1BAY - chains A and B; structure by X-ray diffraction, 2.00 A resolution.

Chain A (and B):
Protein: Glutathione S-transferase class pi
From: Mus musculus
Notes: EC 2.5.1.18; chain B of this document is another copy of the same molecule, construct and numbering; everything in this record applies to it too
Reference sequence: P19157 (GSTP1_MOUSE); residues 1-209 here = UniProt positions 1-209
Sequence (209 residues; numbered 1 to 209; the number before each row is that of its first residue):
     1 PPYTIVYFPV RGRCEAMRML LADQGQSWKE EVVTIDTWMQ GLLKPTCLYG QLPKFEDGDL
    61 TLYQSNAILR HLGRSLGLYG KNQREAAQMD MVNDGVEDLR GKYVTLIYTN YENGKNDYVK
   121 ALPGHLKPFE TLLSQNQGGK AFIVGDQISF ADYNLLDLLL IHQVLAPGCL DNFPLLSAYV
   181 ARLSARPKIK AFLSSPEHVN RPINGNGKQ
Disordered / not traced: 35-50 (chain B: 36-50)
Sequence notes: conflict Val10 (Ser in P19157), Arg11 (Pro in P19157), Met89 (Val in P19157), Val104 (Gly in P19157), Leu106 (Met in P19157), Thr109 (Arg in P19157)

How chain A and chain B interact:
Residue-residue contacts (39; chain A residue first):
  Asp59(A) - Arg84(B)  hydrogen bond (backbone-side chain)
  Leu60(A) - Arg84(B)
  Thr61(A) - Met91(B)
  Leu62(A) - Ala87(B)  hydrophobic
  Leu62(A) - Met91(B)  hydrophobic
  Tyr63(A) - Met91(B)
  Gln64(A) - Met91(B)
  Gln64(A) - Asp94(B)
  Gln64(A) - Gly95(B)
  Gln64(A) - Asp98(B)
  Asn66(A) - Asp94(B)
  Ala67(A) - Met91(B)
  Ala67(A) - Asp94(B)  hydrogen bond (backbone-side chain)
  Arg70(A) - Arg70(B)
  Arg70(A) - Asp90(B)
  His71(A) - Gln83(B)
  Arg74(A) - Tyr79(B)
  Arg74(A) - Ala86(B)
  Arg74(A) - Ala87(B)
  Arg74(A) - Asp90(B)  salt bridge
  Ser75(A) - Gln83(B)
  Tyr79(A) - Arg74(B)
  Gln83(A) - His71(B)
  Gln83(A) - Ser75(B)
  Arg84(A) - Asp59(B)
  Arg84(A) - Leu60(B)
  Ala86(A) - Arg74(B)
  Ala87(A) - Leu62(B)  hydrophobic
  Ala87(A) - Arg74(B)
  Asp90(A) - Arg70(B)
  Asp90(A) - Arg74(B)  salt bridge
  Met91(A) - Tyr63(B)
  Met91(A) - Gln64(B)
  Met91(A) - Ala67(B)
  Asp94(A) - Gln64(B)
  Asp94(A) - Asn66(B)
  Asp94(A) - Ala67(B)  hydrogen bond (side chain-backbone)
  Gly95(A) - Gln64(B)
  Asp98(A) - Gln64(B)  hydrogen bond

In short:
22 residues of chain A and 21 residues of chain B are in contact; the contacts include 4 hydrogen bonds and 2
salt bridges. Among the polar pairs are Arg74(A)-Asp90(B), Asp59(A)-Arg84(B) and Ala67(A)-Asp94(B).
Chain A and chain B are both Glutathione S-transferase class pi (Mus musculus); the structure, Glutathione
S-transferase yfyf cys 47-carboxymethylated class pi, free enzyme, was determined by X-ray diffraction (same
publication as 1GTI).
